9JVG - chains A and R of the 5 polymer chains in the assembly; structure by electron microscopy, 2.76 A resolution.

# Chain A
Molecule: Guanine nucleotide-binding protein G(s) subunit alpha isoforms short
Source organism: Homo sapiens
Chain sequence (361 residues; row label = number of the first residue in the row; note: 33 numbers in that range are skipped by the numbering (no residue carries them; nothing is unmodelled there)):
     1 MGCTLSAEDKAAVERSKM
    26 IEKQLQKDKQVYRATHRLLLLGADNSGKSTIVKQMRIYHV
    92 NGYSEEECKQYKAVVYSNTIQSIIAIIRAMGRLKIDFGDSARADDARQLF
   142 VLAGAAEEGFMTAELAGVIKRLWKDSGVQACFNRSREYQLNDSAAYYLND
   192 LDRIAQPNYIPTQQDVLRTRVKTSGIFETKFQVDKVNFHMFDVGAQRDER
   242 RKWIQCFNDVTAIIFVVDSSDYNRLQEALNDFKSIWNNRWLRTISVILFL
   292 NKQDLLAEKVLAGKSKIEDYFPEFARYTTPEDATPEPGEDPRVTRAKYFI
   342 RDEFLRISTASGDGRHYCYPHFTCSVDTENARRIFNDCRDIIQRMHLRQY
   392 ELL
Disordered / not traced: 1-3, 92-211

# Chain R
Molecule: G-protein coupled receptor 4
Source organism: Mus musculus
UniProtKB: Q8BUD0 (GPR4_MOUSE); residues 1-365 here = UniProt positions 1-365
Chain sequence (365 residues; each row starts with the number of its first residue):
     1 MDNSTGTGEGCHVDSRVDHLFPPSLYIFVIGVGLPTNCLALWAAYRQVRQ
    51 HNELGVYLMNLSIADLLYICTLPLWVDYFLHHDNWIHGPGSCKLFGFIFY
   101 SNIYISIAFLCCISVDRYLAVAHPLRFARLRRVKTAVAVSSVVWATELGA
   151 NSAPLFHDELFRDRYNHTFCFEKFPMERWVAWMNLYRVFVGFLFPWALML
   201 LCYRGILRAVQSSVSTERQEKVKIKRLALSLIAIVLVCFAPYHALLLSRS
   251 AVYLGRPWDCGFEERVFSAYHSSLAFTSLNCVADPILYCLVNEGARSDVA
   301 KALHNLLRFLASNKPQEMANASLTLETPLTSKRSTTGKSSGAVWAVPPTA
   351 QGDQVPLKVLLPPAQ
Disordered / not traced: 1-12, 307-365
Disulfide bonds: Cys92-Cys170

# Interface between chain A and chain R
Pairs across the interface (46):
  Arg38(A) with Arg131(R); Arg132(R)
  Asp225(A) with Arg126(R)
  Val227(A) with Leu125(R), hydrophobic
  Tyr358(A) with Val214(R), hydrophobic
  Tyr360(A) with Ser215(R), hydrogen bond
  Phe376(A) with Leu125(R), hydrophobic
  Arg380(A) with Ala122(R), hydrogen bond (side chain-backbone); Pro124(R); Leu125(R)
  Asp381(A) with Ser212(R); Ser213(R); Val214(R), hydrogen bond (side chain-backbone); Ser215(R), hydrogen bond
  Ile383(A) with Pro124(R), hydrophobic; Leu125(R), hydrophobic
  Gln384(A) with Val121(R); Pro124(R); Ala209(R), hydrogen bond (side chain-backbone); Ser213(R)
  Arg385(A) with Ser215(R), hydrogen bond (side chain-backbone); Thr216(R)
  His387(A) with Ala120(R), hydrogen bond (side chain-backbone); Pro124(R); Arg131(R)
  Leu388(A) with Val121(R), hydrophobic; Val210(R), hydrophobic; Ile224(R), hydrophobic
  Gln390(A) with Asn52(R)
  Tyr391(A) with Asn52(R); Glu53(R), hydrogen bond; Leu54(R); Arg117(R), hydrogen bond (backbone-side chain); Ala120(R), hydrophobic; Arg131(R), hydrogen bond
  Glu392(A) with Gln47(R), hydrogen bond; Leu54(R); Arg117(R); Asn292(R), hydrogen bond (backbone-side chain); Ala295(R)
  Leu393(A) with Val121(R), hydrophobic; Ile206(R), hydrophobic; Ile224(R)
  Leu394(A) with Lys223(R); Ile224(R), hydrophobic; Asn292(R)
Interface residues without a listed pair, chain A (20 interface residues in all): His41, Cys379
Interface residues without a listed pair, chain R (29 interface residues in all): Asp116, His123, Ala128, Tyr288

# Summary
20 residues of chain A face 29 of chain R across their interface, with 12 hydrogen bonds. Among the polar
pairs are Tyr360(A)-Ser215(R), Arg380(A)-Ala122(R) and Asp381(A)-Val214(R).
Here chain A is Guanine nucleotide-binding protein G(s) subunit alpha isoforms short (Homo sapiens) and chain
R is G-protein coupled receptor 4 (Mus musculus). Entry 9JVG (Cryo-EM structure of the mmGPR4-Gs complex in
pH6.2) was determined by electron microscopy, deposited together with 8ZD1, 8ZF6, 8ZF9, 8ZFA and 8ZFC.
